PDB entry 4P9D | X-ray diffraction, 2.90 A resolution | chains D and E of the 6 polymer chains in the assembly

# Chain D (and E)
Protein: Deoxycytidylate deaminase
Source organism: Cyanophage S-TIM5
Notes: chain E of this document is another copy of the same molecule, construct and numbering; everything in this record applies to it too
Reference sequence: H6WFU3 (H6WFU3_9CAUD); numbering as in UniProt (aligned over 1-135)
Sequence (138 residues; each row starts with the number of its first residue; numbers below 1 keep their minus sign (Gly-2 is residue -2)):
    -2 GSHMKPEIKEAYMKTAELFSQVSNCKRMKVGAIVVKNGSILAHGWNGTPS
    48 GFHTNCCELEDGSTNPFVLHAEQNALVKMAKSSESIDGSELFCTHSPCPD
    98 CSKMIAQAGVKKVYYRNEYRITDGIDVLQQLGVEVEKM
Unresolved in the structure: -2 to 0
Sequence notes: expression tag (-2 to 0)
Disulfide bonds: Cys22-Cys54
Ion coordination: Mg2+: Asn52 (together with dTTP); Zn2+: His67, Cys95, Cys98
Residues lining bound ligands:
  - thymidine-5'-phosphate (TMP): Cys22, Arg24, Met25, Val27, Asn43, Thr61, His67, Ala68, Glu69, Ser93, Pro94, Cys95, Tyr116, Arg117
  - dTTP (TTP): His40, Gly41, Trp42, Asn43, Gly44, Thr45, Pro46, Ser47, Gly48, Phe49, Asn52, Asn71
Reported in the primary citation:
  - mutagenesis - W42F, W42Y: unchanged catalytic activity
  - mutagenesis - W42A, Y116E: abolished catalytic activity
  - binding site for dTTP: His40, Trp42, Thr45, Gly48, Asn52, Asn71
  - allosteric site: His40
  - binding site for thymidine-5'-phosphate: Arg24, Asn43, Thr61, Tyr116, Arg117
  - mutagenesis - N43G, T61A, T61D, T61V: decreased catalytic activity
  - mutagenesis - T61S, Y116F (1.5-fold): increased catalytic activity

# How chain D and chain E interact
Residue-residue contacts (33; chain D residue first):
  Glu4(D) with Val19(E)
  Ile5(D) with Trp42(E), hydrophobic
  Ala8(D) with Leu15(E); Phe16(E), hydrophobic
  Tyr9(D) with Phe16(E), hydrophobic; His40(E), hydrogen bond
  Lys11(D) with Leu15(E)
  Thr12(D) with Thr12(E); Leu15(E); Phe16(E)
  Leu15(D) with Ala8(E); Lys11(E); Thr12(E); Leu15(E), hydrophobic
  Phe16(D) with Tyr9(E), hydrophobic
  Val19(D) with Glu4(E); Ile5(E), hydrophobic
  Gly35(D) with His40(E), hydrogen bond (backbone-side chain); Lys75(E), hydrogen bond (backbone-side chain)
  Ser36(D) with Ile37(E), hydrogen bond (side chain-backbone); Leu38(E), hydrogen bond (side chain-backbone)
  Ile37(D) with Ser36(E); Ile37(E), hydrogen bond (backbone-backbone)
  Leu38(D) with Ser36(E), hydrogen bond (backbone-side chain)
  His40(D) with Tyr9(E), hydrogen bond; Gly35(E), hydrogen bond (side chain-backbone); Ser36(E)
  Lys75(D) with Asn34(E); Gly35(E); Ser36(E), hydrogen bond
  Ser80(D) with Glu81(E), hydrogen bond
  Glu81(D) with Ser80(E), hydrogen bond; Glu81(E)
Other interface residues (no listed pair), chain D (20 interface residues in all): Lys2, Asn34, Ala39
Other interface residues (no listed pair), chain E (20 interface residues in all): Asn52

# In short
The chain D/chain E interface involves 20 residues from each chain; the contacts include 12 hydrogen bonds.
Among the polar pairs are Tyr9(D)-His40(E), Gly35(D)-His40(E) and Gly35(D)-Lys75(E). From the paper: a binding
site for dTTP at His40(D), Trp42(D) and Thr45(D) among others; N43G, T61A and T61D of chain D, among others,
reduce catalytic activity; 10 substitutions were tested in all.
Chain D and chain E are both Deoxycytidylate deaminase (Cyanophage S-TIM5); the structure, Crystal structure
of dCMP deaminase from the cyanophage S-TIM5 in complex with dTMP and dTTP, was determined by X-ray
diffraction together with 4P9C and 4P9E from the same study.
